Entry 3L73 (X-ray diffraction, 3.04 A resolution); this record covers chains D and E of the 20 polymer chains in the assembly.

== Chain D ==
Name: Mitochondrial cytochrome C1, heme protein
Organism: Gallus gallus
Notes: EC 1.10.2.2
Reference sequence: D0VX26 (D0VX26_CHICK); residues 1-241 here = UniProt positions 1-241
Chain sequence (241 residues; each row starts with the number of its first residue):
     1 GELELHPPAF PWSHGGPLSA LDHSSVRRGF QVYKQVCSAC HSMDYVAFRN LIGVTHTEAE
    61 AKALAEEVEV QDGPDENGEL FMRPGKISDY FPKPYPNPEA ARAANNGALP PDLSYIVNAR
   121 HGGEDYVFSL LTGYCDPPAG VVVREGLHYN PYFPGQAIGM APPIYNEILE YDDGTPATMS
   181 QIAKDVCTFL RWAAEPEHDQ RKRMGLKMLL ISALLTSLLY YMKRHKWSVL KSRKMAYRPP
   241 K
Ion coordination: heme c Fe: His-41, Met-160
Ligand contacts: heme c (HEC): Val-32, Val-36, Cys-37, Ala-39, Cys-40, His-41, Asn-105, Ala-108, Leu-109, Pro-110, Pro-111, Leu-113, Ile-116, Arg-120, Tyr-126, Val-127, Leu-130, Leu-131, Phe-153, Ile-158, Gly-159, Met-160, Pro-163, Ile-164, Val-186

== Chain E ==
Name: Cytochrome B-C1 complex subunit 5, rieske ironsulfur protein, mitochondrial
Organism: Gallus gallus
Notes: EC 1.10.2.2
Reference sequence: Q5ZLR5 (UCRI_CHICK); residues 1-196 here correspond to UniProt positions 77-272 (UniProt number = residue number + 76)
Chain sequence (196 residues; each row starts with the number of its first residue):
     1 VHNDVTVPDF SAYRREDVMD ATTSSQTSSE DRKGFSYLVT ATACVATAYA AKNVVTQFIS
    61 SLSASADVLA LSKIEIKLSD IPEGKNVAFK WRGKPLFVRH RTQAEINQEA EVDVSKLRDP
   121 QHDLDRVKKP EWVILVGVCT HLGCVPIANS GDFGGYYCPC HGSHYDASGR IRKGPAPYNL
   181 EVPTYQFVGD DLVVVG
Disulfides: Cys-144/Cys-160
Ion coordination: 2Fe-2S cluster Fe: Cys-139, His-141, Cys-158, His-161
Ligand contacts: 2Fe-2S cluster (FES): Cys-139, His-141, Leu-142, Gly-143, Cys-144, Cys-158, Cys-160, His-161, Gly-162, Ser-163, Pro-175
UniProt features mapped onto this chain:
  - binding site ([2Fe-2S] cluster): Cys-139, His-141, Leu-142, Cys-158, His-161, Ser-163

== Interface between chain D and chain E ==
Contacting residue pairs (29):
  Arg-49(D) / Ala-66(E)
  Arg-49(D) / Asp-67(E)
  Arg-49(D) / Ala-70(E)
  Lys-62(D) / Glu-75(E)  salt bridge
  Ser-88(D) / Leu-71(E)
  Met-204(D) / Gln-57(E)
  Lys-207(D) / Tyr-49(E)
  Ile-211(D) / Tyr-49(E)  hydrophobic
  Leu-215(D) / Ala-43(E)
  Leu-215(D) / Ala-46(E)  hydrophobic
  Leu-215(D) / Thr-47(E)
  Leu-218(D) / Val-39(E)  hydrophobic
  Leu-218(D) / Thr-42(E)
  Leu-218(D) / Ala-43(E)
  Tyr-221(D) / Arg-15(E)
  Tyr-221(D) / Phe-35(E)
  Tyr-221(D) / Ser-36(E)  hydrogen bond
  Tyr-221(D) / Val-39(E)  hydrophobic
  Met-222(D) / Thr-40(E)
  His-225(D) / Arg-15(E)
  His-225(D) / Ser-36(E)
  Ser-232(D) / Phe-10(E)
  Ser-232(D) / Tyr-13(E)
  Lys-234(D) / Pro-8(E)
  Lys-234(D) / Asp-9(E)
  Lys-234(D) / Phe-10(E)
  Lys-234(D) / Tyr-13(E)
  Arg-238(D) / Asp-4(E)  hydrogen bond (side chain-backbone)
  Arg-238(D) / Val-5(E)
Other interface residues (no listed pair), chain D (15 interface residues in all): Leu-214
Other interface residues (no listed pair), chain E (23 interface residues in all): Val-1

== Summary ==
15 residues of chain D face 23 of chain E across their interface; the contacts include 2 hydrogen bonds and 1
salt bridge. Polar pairs include Lys-62(D)/Glu-75(E), Tyr-221(D)/Ser-36(E) and Arg-238(D)/Asp-4(E). Ligands of
chain D: heme c. Chain E binds 2Fe-2S cluster.
Here chain D is Mitochondrial cytochrome C1, heme protein and chain E is Cytochrome B-C1 complex subunit 5,
rieske ironsulfur protein, mitochondrial, both from Gallus gallus. Entry 3L73 (Cytochrome BC1 complex from
chicken with triazolone inhibitor) was determined by X-ray diffraction.
